1Z9O - chains A and I of the 12 polymer chains in the assembly; structure by X-ray diffraction, 1.90 A resolution.

Chain A:
Protein: Vesicle-associated membrane protein-associated protein A
From: Rattus norvegicus
Amino-acid sequence (128 residues; numbered -2 to 125; the number before each row is that of its first residue; numbers below 1 keep their minus sign (Gly-2 is residue -2)):
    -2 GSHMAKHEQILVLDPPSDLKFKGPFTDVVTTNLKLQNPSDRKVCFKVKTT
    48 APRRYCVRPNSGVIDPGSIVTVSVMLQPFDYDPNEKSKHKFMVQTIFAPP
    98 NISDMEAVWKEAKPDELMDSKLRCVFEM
Unresolved in the structure: -2 to 4, 98-99
Construct notes: cloning artifact (-2 to 0)
What the authors report for this chain:
  - mutagenesis - K87D/M89D: abolished binding to Oxysterol binding protein (chain I)
  - mutagenesis - K87D/M89D: unchanged stability

Chain I:
Protein: Oxysterol binding protein
UniProtKB: Q8K4M9 (Q8K4M9_RAT); numbering as in UniProt (aligned over 472-481)
Amino-acid sequence (10 residues; each row starts with the number of its first residue):
   472 SEDEFYDALS
Unresolved in the structure: 472

Interface between chain A and chain I:
Pairs across the interface - 9 pairs, chain A then chain I:
  Lys45(A) with Asp478(I), salt bridge
  Pro49(A) with Leu480(I), hydrophobic
  Arg50(A) with Leu480(I); Ser481(I), hydrogen bond (side chain-backbone)
  Asn57(A) with Tyr477(I)
  Asp101(A) with Glu473(I), hydrogen bond (side chain-backbone)
  Glu103(A) with Asp474(I); Glu475(I); Phe476(I), hydrogen bond (side chain-backbone)

Summary:
The interface between chain A and chain I involves 6 residues on one side and 8 on the other; the contacts
include 3 hydrogen bonds and 1 salt bridge. Among the polar pairs are Lys45(A)-Asp478(I), Arg50(A)-Ser481(I)
and Asp101(A)-Glu473(I). From the paper: K87D/M89D of chain A abolish binding to Oxysterol binding protein
(chain I); K87D/M89D of chain A leave stability unchanged.
Here chain A is Vesicle-associated membrane protein-associated protein A (Rattus norvegicus) and chain I is
Oxysterol binding protein. Entry 1Z9O (1.9 Angstrom Crystal Structure of the Rat VAP-A MSP Homology Domain in
Complex with the Rat ...) was determined by X-ray diffraction, deposited together with 1Z9L.
